Entry 8CHW (X-ray diffraction, 1.70 A resolution); this record covers chains A and B.

Chain A (and B):
Molecule: Transcriptional activator protein Pur-alpha
Source organism: Homo sapiens
Notes: chain B of this document is another copy of the same molecule, construct and numbering; everything in this record applies to it too
Reference sequence: Q00577 (PURA_HUMAN); residues 216-280 here = UniProt positions 216-280
Chain sequence (68 residues; each row starts with the number of its first residue):
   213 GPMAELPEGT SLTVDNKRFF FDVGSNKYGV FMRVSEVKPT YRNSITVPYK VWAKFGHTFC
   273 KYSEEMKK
Disordered / not traced: 280 (chain B: fully traced)
Differences from the reference sequence: expression tag (213-215)
Swiss-Prot annotation at these positions:
  - natural variant: Phe233 (deletion: In NEDRIHF), Phe271 (deletion: In NEDRIHF)
What the authors report for this chain:
  - self-association interface (contacts with another copy of this molecule): Phe233
  - disease-associated variants - F233DEL, R245P: decreased binding to Transcriptional activator protein Pur-alpha (chain A)
  - disease-associated variants - F233DEL: decreased localization to P-bodies
  - disease-associated variants - F233DEL, R245P: decreased stability

Chain A / chain B interface:
Pairs across the interface (80; chain A residue first):
  Leu218(A) with Met278(B), hydrophobic
  Pro219(A) with Tyr274(B), hydrophobic; Glu277(B); Met278(B), hydrophobic
  Glu220(A) with Tyr274(B), hydrogen bond (backbone-side chain)
  Gly221(A) with Tyr274(B)
  Thr222(A) with Tyr274(B), hydrogen bond
  Leu224(A) with Lys266(B); Phe267(B), hydrophobic
  Val226(A) with Val263(B), hydrophobic
  Asp227(A) with Lys262(B), salt bridge
  Lys229(A) with Thr258(B), hydrogen bond
  Phe231(A) with Thr258(B); Val259(B), hydrophobic; Pro260(B); Phe267(B), hydrophobic
  Phe233(A) with Phe267(B), hydrophobic; Thr270(B); Phe271(B), hydrophobic; Tyr274(B)
  Val242(A) with Met278(B), hydrophobic
  Met244(A) with Phe271(B), hydrophobic; Tyr274(B), hydrophobic
  Val246(A) with Ile257(B), hydrophobic; Phe267(B), hydrophobic; Phe271(B), hydrophobic
  Glu248(A) with Ser256(B); Ile257(B); Thr258(B), hydrogen bond (side chain-backbone)
  Asn255(A) with Asn255(B), hydrogen bond; Ser256(B), hydrogen bond (side chain-backbone)
  Ser256(A) with Asn255(B), hydrogen bond (backbone-side chain)
  Ile257(A) with Val246(B), hydrophobic; Glu248(B)
  Thr258(A) with Lys229(B), hydrogen bond (backbone-side chain); Phe231(B); Glu248(B), hydrogen bond (backbone-side chain)
  Val259(A) with Phe231(B), hydrophobic
  Pro260(A) with Phe231(B)
  Tyr261(A) with Ser275(B), hydrogen bond (side chain-backbone); Met278(B), hydrophobic; Lys279(B)
  Val263(A) with Val226(B), hydrophobic
  Trp264(A) with Phe271(B); Tyr274(B); Ser275(B); Met278(B), hydrophobic
  Ala265(A) with Ser275(B)
  Lys266(A) with Leu224(B)
  Phe267(A) with Leu224(B), hydrophobic; Phe231(B), hydrophobic; Phe233(B), hydrophobic; Val246(B), hydrophobic; Phe271(B), hydrophobic
  Gly268(A) with Gly268(B); Phe271(B); Cys272(B)
  His269(A) with Cys272(B)
  Thr270(A) with Phe233(B)
  Phe271(A) with Met244(B), hydrophobic; Val246(B), hydrophobic; Trp264(B); Phe267(B), hydrophobic; Gly268(B)
  Cys272(A) with Gly268(B); His269(B)
  Tyr274(A) with Pro219(B), hydrophobic; Glu220(B), hydrogen bond (side chain-backbone); Gly221(B); Thr222(B), hydrogen bond; Phe233(B); Met244(B), hydrophobic; Trp264(B)
  Ser275(A) with Tyr261(B), hydrogen bond (backbone-side chain); Trp264(B); Ala265(B)
  Glu277(A) with Pro219(B)
  Met278(A) with Pro219(B); Tyr261(B), hydrophobic; Trp264(B), hydrophobic
Other interface residues (no listed pair), chain A (39 interface residues in all): Val235, Tyr253, Lys262
Other interface residues (no listed pair), chain B (39 interface residues in all): Leu218, Val235, Val242, Tyr253

In short:
The chain A/chain B interface involves 39 residues from each chain, with 13 hydrogen bonds and 1 salt bridge.
Polar contacts include Asp227(A)-Lys262(B), Glu220(A)-Tyr274(B) and Thr222(A)-Tyr274(B). From the paper:
F233DEL and R245P of chain A reduce binding to Transcriptional activator protein Pur-alpha (chain A); a
self-association interface involving Phe233(A).
Both chains are Transcriptional activator protein Pur-alpha (Homo sapiens). Entry 8CHW (Crystal structure of
human PURA (fragment Pro216-Lys280, PUR repeat III)) was determined by X-ray diffraction together with 8CHT,
8CHU and 8CHV from the same study.
